Entry 6WEQ (X-ray diffraction, 3.20 A resolution); this record covers chains A and E of the 6 polymer chains in the assembly.

[Chain A]
Protein: Non-structural protein 1
From: Dengue virus 1
UniProtKB: Q9J7C6 (Q9J7C6_9FLAV); residues 0-352 here correspond to UniProt positions 775-1127 (UniProt number = residue number + 775)
Amino-acid sequence (376 residues; row label = number of the first residue in the row; numbers below 1 keep their minus sign (Ala-23 is residue -23)):
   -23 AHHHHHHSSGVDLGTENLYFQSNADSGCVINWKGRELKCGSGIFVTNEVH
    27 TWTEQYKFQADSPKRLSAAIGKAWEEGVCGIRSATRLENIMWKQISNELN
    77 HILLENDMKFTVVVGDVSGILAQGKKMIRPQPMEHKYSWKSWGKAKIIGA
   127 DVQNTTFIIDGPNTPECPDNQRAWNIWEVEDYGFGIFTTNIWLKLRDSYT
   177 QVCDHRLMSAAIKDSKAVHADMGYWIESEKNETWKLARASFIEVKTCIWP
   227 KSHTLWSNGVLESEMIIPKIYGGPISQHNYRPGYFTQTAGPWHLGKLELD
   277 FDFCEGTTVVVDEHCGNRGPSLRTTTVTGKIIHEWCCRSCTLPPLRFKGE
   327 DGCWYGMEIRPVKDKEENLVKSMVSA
Disordered / not traced: -23 to -11, 109-128, 350-352
Disulfides: Cys4-Cys15, Cys55-Cys143, Cys179-Cys223, Cys280-Cys329, Cys291-Cys312, Cys313-Cys316
Covalently attached groups: N-acetylglucosamine (NAG) linked to Asn130, Asn207
Sequence notes: expression tag (-23 to -1)

[Chain E]
Protein: 2B7 Fab fragment heavy chain
From: Mus musculus
Notes: antibody fragment or engineered binder
Amino-acid sequence (268 residues; numbered -18 to 248 plus 1 insertion-coded residue; the number before each row is that of its first residue; numbers below 1 keep their minus sign (Met-18 is residue -18)):
   -18 MEWSWIFLFLLSGTAGVHSEVQLQQSGPELVKPGASVKMSCKASGCTLTN
    32 CFMHWMKQKPGQDLEWIGYIN
   52A P
    53 YNDMTKYSENFKGKATLTSDKSSSTAFMELSSLTSEDSAVYYCARGYLLR
   103 TGCFDYWGQGTTLTVSSAKTTPPSVYPLAPGCGDTTGSSVTLGCLVKGYF
   153 PESVTVTWNSGSLSSSVHTFPALLQSGLYTMSSSVTVPSSTWPSQTVTCS
   203 VAHPASSTTVDKKLEPSGPISTINPCPPCKECHKCPAPNLEGGPSV
Disordered / not traced: -18 to 1, 133-134, 164-166, 220-248
Disulfides: Cys22-Cys95, Cys146-Cys201

[Chain A / chain E interface]
Pairs across the interface - 18 pairs, chain A then chain E:
  Glu281(A) with Leu29(E); Thr30(E)
  Arg299(A) with Arg102(E), hydrogen bond (side chain-backbone); Thr103(E), hydrogen bond
  Thr301(A) with Thr103(E)
  Thr302(A) with Thr103(E)
  Val303(A) with Thr103(E); Gly104(E), hydrogen bond (backbone-backbone)
  Thr304(A) with Tyr99(E); Gly104(E)
  Gly305(A) with Tyr99(E); Thr103(E); Gly104(E)
  Ile307(A) with Thr30(E)
  Glu326(A) with Lys58(E)
  Asp327(A) with Leu100(E); Thr103(E)
  Gly328(A) with Leu100(E)
Interface residues without a listed pair, chain E (9 interface residues in all): Leu101

[Summary]
11 residues of chain A and 9 residues of chain E are in contact; the contacts include 3 hydrogen bonds. Polar
contacts include Arg299(A)-Arg102(E), Arg299(A)-Thr103(E) and Val303(A)-Gly104(E). Covalently linked
N-acetylglucosamine: at Asn130(A) and Asn207(A).
Chain A is Non-structural protein 1 (Dengue virus 1) and chain E is 2B7 Fab fragment heavy chain (Mus
musculus); the structure, DENV1 NS1 in complex with neutralizing 2B7 Fab fragment, was determined by X-ray
diffraction (same publication as 6WER and 7K93).
